PDB entry 6HMF | X-ray diffraction, 2.60 A resolution | chain A

Chain A:
Protein: DNA polymerase II small subunit
Source organism: Pyrococcus abyssi (strain GE5 / Orsay)
Notes: EC 2.7.7.7, 3.1.11.1
Reference sequence: Q9V2F3 (DP2S_PYRAB); numbering as in UniProt (aligned over 145-619)
Sequence (475 residues; row label = number of the first residue in the row):
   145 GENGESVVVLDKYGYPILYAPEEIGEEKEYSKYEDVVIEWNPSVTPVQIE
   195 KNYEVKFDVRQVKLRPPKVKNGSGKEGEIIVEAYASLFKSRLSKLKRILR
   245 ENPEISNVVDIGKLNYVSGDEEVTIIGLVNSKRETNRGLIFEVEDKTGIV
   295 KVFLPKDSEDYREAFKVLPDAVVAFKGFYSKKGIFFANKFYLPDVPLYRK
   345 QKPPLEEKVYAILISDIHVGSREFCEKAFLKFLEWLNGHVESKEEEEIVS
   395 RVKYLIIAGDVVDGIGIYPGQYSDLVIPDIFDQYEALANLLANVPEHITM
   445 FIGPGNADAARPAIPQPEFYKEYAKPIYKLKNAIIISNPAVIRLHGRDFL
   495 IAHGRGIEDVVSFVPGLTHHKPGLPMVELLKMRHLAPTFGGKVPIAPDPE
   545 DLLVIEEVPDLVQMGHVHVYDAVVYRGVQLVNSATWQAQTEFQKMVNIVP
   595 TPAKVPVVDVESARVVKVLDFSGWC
Disordered / not traced: 145-151, 164-173, 207-224
Sequence notes: engineered mutation A451 (His in Q9V2F3)
Ion coordination: Fe ion: D360, H362, D404, H562 (together with cacodylate ion); Zn2+: D404, N450, H497, H560
Reported in the primary citation:
  - mutagenesis - H451A: unchanged binding to divalent catalytic metals
  - mutagenesis - H451A: abolished catalytic activity (citing earlier work)

Overview:
The Fe ion site is built by D360, H362, D404 and H562. D404, N450, H497 and H560 coordinate Zn2+. From the
paper: H451A abolishes catalytic activity; H451A leaves binding to divalent catalytic metals unchanged.
Chain A is DNA polymerase II small subunit (Pyrococcus abyssi (strain GE5 / Orsay)); the structure, D-family
DNA polymerase - DP1 subunit (3'-5' proof-reading exonuclease) H451 proof-reading deficient variant, was
determined by X-ray diffraction (same publication as 6HMS).
